Entry 8RNB (electron microscopy, 3.31 A resolution); this record covers chains E and F of the 5 polymer chains in the assembly.

[Chain E]
Name: RNA-directed RNA polymerase catalytic subunit
Organism: Influenza B virus (B/Memphis/13/2003)
Notes: EC 2.7.7.48
Reference sequence: Q5V8Y6 (Q5V8Y6_9INFB); residues 1-752 here = UniProt positions 1-752
Sequence (752 residues; row label = number of the first residue in the row):
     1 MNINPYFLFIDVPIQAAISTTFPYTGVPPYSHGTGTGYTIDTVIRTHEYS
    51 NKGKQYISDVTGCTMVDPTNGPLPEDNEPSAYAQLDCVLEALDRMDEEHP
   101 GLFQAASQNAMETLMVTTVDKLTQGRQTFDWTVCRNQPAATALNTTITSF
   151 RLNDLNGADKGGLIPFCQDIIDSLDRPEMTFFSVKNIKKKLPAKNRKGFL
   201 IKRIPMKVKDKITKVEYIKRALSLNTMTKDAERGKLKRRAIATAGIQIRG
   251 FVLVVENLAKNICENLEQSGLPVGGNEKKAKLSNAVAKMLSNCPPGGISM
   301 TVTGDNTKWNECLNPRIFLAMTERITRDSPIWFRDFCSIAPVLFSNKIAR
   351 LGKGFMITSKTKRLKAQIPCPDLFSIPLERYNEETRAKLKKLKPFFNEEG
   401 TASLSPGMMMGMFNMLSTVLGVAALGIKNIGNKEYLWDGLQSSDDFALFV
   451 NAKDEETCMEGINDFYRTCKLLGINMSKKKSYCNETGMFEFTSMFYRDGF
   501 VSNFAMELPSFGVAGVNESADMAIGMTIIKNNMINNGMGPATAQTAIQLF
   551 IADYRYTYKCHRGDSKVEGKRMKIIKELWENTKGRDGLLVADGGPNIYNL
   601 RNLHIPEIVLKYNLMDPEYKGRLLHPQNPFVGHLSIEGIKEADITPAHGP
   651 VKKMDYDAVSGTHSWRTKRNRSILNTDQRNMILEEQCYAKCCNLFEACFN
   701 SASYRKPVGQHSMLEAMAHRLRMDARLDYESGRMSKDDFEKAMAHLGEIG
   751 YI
Not modelled in the structure: 228-238, 634-654

[Chain F]
Name: Polymerase basic protein 2
Organism: Influenza B virus (B/Memphis/13/2003)
Reference sequence: Q5V8X3 (Q5V8X3_9INFB); residue numbers follow UniProt; this construct covers 1-770
Sequence (799 residues; numbered 1 to 799; the number before each row is that of its first residue):
     1 MTLAKIELLKQLLRDNEAKTVLKQTTVDQYNIIRKFNTSRIEKNPSLRMK
    51 WAMCSNFPLALTKGDMANRIPLEYKGIQLKTNAEDIGTKGQMCSIAAVTW
   101 WNTYGPIGDTEGFERVYESFFLRKMRLDNATWGRITFGPVERVRKRVLLN
   151 PLTKEMPPDEASNVIMEILFPKEAGIPRESTWIHRELIKEKREKLKGTMI
   201 TPIVLAYMLERELVARRRFLPVAGATSAEFIEMLHCLQGENWRQIYHPGG
   251 NKLTESRSQSMIVACRKIIRRSIVASNPLELAVEIANKTVIDTEPLKSCL
   301 AAIDGGDVACDIIRAALGLKIRQRQRFGRLELKRISGRGFKNDEEILIGN
   351 GTIQKIGIWDGEEEFHVRCGECRGILKKSKMKLEKLLINSAKKEDMRDLI
   401 ILCMVFSQDTRMFQGVRGEINFLNRAGQLLSPMYQLQRYFLNRSNDLFDQ
   451 WGYEESPKASELHGINESMNASDYTLKGVVVTRNVIDDFSSTETEKVSIT
   501 KNLSLIKRTGEVIMGANDVSELESQAQLMITYDTPKMWEMGTTKELVQNT
   551 YQWVLKNLVTLKAQFLLGKEDMFQWDAFEAFESIIPQKMAGQYSGFARAV
   601 LKQMRDQEVMKTDQFIKLLPFCFSPPKLRSNGEPYQFLKLVLKGGGENFI
   651 EVRKGSPLFSYNPQTEVLTICGRMMSLKGKIEDEERNRSMGNAVLAGFLV
   701 SGKYDPDLGDFKTIEELEKLKPGEKANILLYQGKPVKVVKRKRYSALSND
   751 ISQGIKRQRMTVESMGWALSGWSHPQFEKGGGSGGGSGGSAWSHPQFEK
Not modelled in the structure: 141-226, 489-492, 744-799
Differences from the reference sequence: expression tag (771-799)

[How chain E and chain F interact]
Contacting residue pairs (167; chain E residue first):
  K189(E) - N37(F)
  P192(E) - N37(F)
  A193(E) - N37(F)
  L200(E) - N37(F)
  K202(E) - F36(F)  hydrogen bond (side chain-backbone)
  K202(E) - N37(F)  hydrogen bond (side chain-backbone)
  K202(E) - T38(F)
  K202(E) - R40(F)
  R203(E) - R40(F)
  N276(E) - Q238(F)
  N276(E) - G239(F)  hydrogen bond (side chain-backbone)
  K279(E) - E240(F)  hydrogen bond (side chain-backbone)
  M494(E) - E240(F)
  D498(E) - V140(F)
  F500(E) - N241(F)
  V501(E) - N241(F)  hydrogen bond (backbone-side chain)
  N503(E) - E240(F)
  F511(E) - S46(F)
  G512(E) - S46(F)
  V513(E) - S46(F)
  V516(E) - M49(F)
  E518(E) - I95(F)
  K530(E) - H235(F)
  I534(E) - H235(F)
  G537(E) - E240(F)
  Y556(E) - K50(F)
  T557(E) - M53(F)
  Y558(E) - M49(F)  hydrogen bond
  K559(E) - M53(F)
  K559(E) - I95(F)
  R562(E) - E647(F)
  D564(E) - P657(F)
  K570(E) - I77(F)
  R571(E) - I95(F)
  R571(E) - T99(F)  hydrogen bond
  K573(E) - K75(F)
  I574(E) - Y74(F)  hydrophobic
  I574(E) - A96(F)  hydrophobic
  I574(E) - T99(F)
  I574(E) - W100(F)
  I574(E) - T103(F)
  I575(E) - T99(F)
  E577(E) - Y74(F)  hydrogen bond
  E577(E) - K75(F)  salt bridge
  E577(E) - Y104(F)  hydrogen bond
  L578(E) - N102(F)
  L578(E) - T103(F)
  N581(E) - Y104(F)
  R585(E) - G672(F)
  D586(E) - K544(F)  salt bridge
  D592(E) - N102(F)
  L600(E) - H235(F)  hydrogen bond (backbone-side chain)
  R601(E) - L127(F)
  R601(E) - W132(F)
  R601(E) - M233(F)
  N602(E) - L127(F)
  L603(E) - H235(F)
  H604(E) - R123(F)  hydrogen bond (backbone-side chain)
  H604(E) - M233(F)
  H604(E) - H235(F)
  I605(E) - K124(F)
  I605(E) - L127(F)  hydrophobic
  V609(E) - F120(F)  hydrophobic
  V609(E) - F121(F)  hydrophobic
  V609(E) - K124(F)  hydrogen bond (backbone-side chain)
  L610(E) - K124(F)
  Y612(E) - F113(F)  hydrophobic
  Y612(E) - E114(F)
  Y612(E) - F121(F)  hydrophobic
  N613(E) - K124(F)  hydrogen bond
  E618(E) - I107(F)
  Y619(E) - N102(F)
  K620(E) - T110(F)
  G621(E) - G108(F)
  G621(E) - T110(F)
  R622(E) - W101(F)  hydrogen bond (backbone-side chain)
  R622(E) - T103(F)  hydrogen bond (side chain-backbone)
  R622(E) - Y104(F)
  R622(E) - G105(F)  hydrogen bond (side chain-backbone)
  R622(E) - P106(F)
  R622(E) - I107(F)
  L623(E) - N102(F)
  L624(E) - T110(F)
  L624(E) - F113(F)  hydrophobic
  H625(E) - W101(F)
  H625(E) - P106(F)
  H625(E) - G108(F)
  P626(E) - D109(F)
  Q627(E) - M66(F)
  N628(E) - W101(F)
  P629(E) - L61(F)  hydrophobic
  P629(E) - T62(F)  hydrogen bond (backbone-side chain)
  P629(E) - M66(F)
  P629(E) - A67(F)  hydrophobic
  P629(E) - W101(F)
  F630(E) - L61(F)  hydrophobic
  F630(E) - C93(F)  hydrophobic
  F630(E) - A97(F)
  F630(E) - V98(F)  hydrophobic
  F630(E) - W101(F)  hydrophobic
  G632(E) - T62(F)
  D657(E) - F120(F)
  A658(E) - F120(F)
  V659(E) - F113(F)  hydrophobic
  V659(E) - Y117(F)  hydrophobic
  S660(E) - Y117(F)
  T662(E) - V98(F)
  T662(E) - W101(F)
  T662(E) - N102(F)  hydrogen bond
  H663(E) - V98(F)
  H663(E) - N102(F)  hydrogen bond
  W665(E) - M49(F)  hydrophobic
  W665(E) - L59(F)  hydrophobic
  W665(E) - V98(F)
  R666(E) - L59(F)
  R666(E) - A60(F)  hydrogen bond (backbone-backbone)
  T667(E) - P58(F)  hydrogen bond (side chain-backbone)
  K668(E) - P58(F)
  K668(E) - M92(F)
  N670(E) - G87(F)
  N670(E) - T88(F)  hydrogen bond (side chain-backbone)
  I673(E) - F36(F)  hydrophobic
  N675(E) - Q29(F)
  R679(E) - I32(F)
  I682(E) - V21(F)  hydrophobic
  E685(E) - E17(F)
  E685(E) - T20(F)
  C687(E) - D15(F)
  C687(E) - A18(F)  hydrophobic
  Y688(E) - I33(F)
  K690(E) - L12(F)
  C691(E) - L12(F)  hydrophobic
  C691(E) - A18(F)  hydrophobic
  C691(E) - V21(F)  hydrophobic
  C691(E) - L22(F)  hydrophobic
  F695(E) - V27(F)  hydrophobic
  F695(E) - Y30(F)  hydrophobic
  E696(E) - Y30(F)
  A697(E) - K5(F)
  C698(E) - K5(F)  hydrogen bond
  K706(E) - V27(F)
  V708(E) - V27(F)  hydrophobic
  V708(E) - D28(F)
  V708(E) - A83(F)  hydrophobic
  G709(E) - D28(F)
  Q710(E) - T26(F)
  Q710(E) - D28(F)  hydrogen bond (backbone-side chain)
  H711(E) - T26(F)
  H711(E) - V27(F)  hydrogen bond (backbone-backbone)
  S712(E) - L22(F)  hydrogen bond (side chain-backbone)
  S712(E) - K23(F)  hydrogen bond (side chain-backbone)
  M713(E) - V21(F)
  M713(E) - L22(F)
  M713(E) - T25(F)  hydrogen bond
  M713(E) - T26(F)
  M713(E) - V27(F)  hydrophobic
  L714(E) - L22(F)  hydrogen bond (backbone-backbone)
  A716(E) - V27(F)  hydrophobic
  D728(E) - T2(F)
  M734(E) - T2(F)
  H745(E) - L3(F)
  H745(E) - I6(F)
  L746(E) - I6(F)  hydrophobic
  E748(E) - K10(F)
  I749(E) - L9(F)  hydrophobic
  I749(E) - L13(F)  hydrophobic
  Y751(E) - K23(F)  hydrogen bond
Other interface residues (no listed pair), chain E (127 interface residues in all): I204, G499, A514, G515, N517, D521, M533, N536, P540, E568, P606, I608, P617, R671, S672, L683, Q686, C692, L694, L721, D724, A725, D738, K741, A742
Other interface residues (no listed pair), chain F (97 interface residues in all): E7, L8, N31, R34, P45, N56, E84, D85, S94, E232, L234, C236, W242, R243, Q732

[Summary]
127 residues of chain E and 97 residues of chain F are in contact; the contacts include 30 hydrogen bonds and
2 salt bridges. Among the polar pairs are E577(E)-K75(F), D586(E)-K544(F) and K202(E)-F36(F).
Chain E is RNA-directed RNA polymerase catalytic subunit and chain F is Polymerase basic protein 2, both from
Influenza B virus (B/Memphis/13/2003); the structure, Influenza B polymerase, encapsidase plus 627(R) / human
ANP32A (from "Influenza B polymerase apo-trimer" | Local ..., was determined by electron microscopy together
with 8RN1, 8RN2, 8RN3, 8RN4, 8RN5, 8RN6 and 5 further entries from the same study.
